Entry 7TYH (electron microscopy, 3.30 A resolution); this record covers chains P and R of the 7 polymer chains in the assembly.

[Chain P]
Molecule: Calcitonin
UniProtKB: P01258 (CALC_HUMAN); residues 1-32 here correspond to UniProt positions 85-116 (UniProt number = residue number + 84)
Sequence (33 residues; numbered 1 to 33; the number before each row is that of its first residue):
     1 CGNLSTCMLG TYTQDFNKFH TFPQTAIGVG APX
Sequence notes: amidation (33)
Modified residues: NH2 (amino group) at position 33
UniProt features mapped onto this chain:
  - modified residue: Pro32 (Proline amide)
Disulfide bonds: Cys1-Cys7

[Chain R]
Molecule: Calcitonin receptor
Organism: Homo sapiens
UniProtKB: P30988 (CALCR_HUMAN), isoform P30988-2; residues 25-474 here = UniProt positions 25-474
Sequence (501 residues; each row starts with the number of its first residue; numbers below 1 keep their minus sign (Met-7 is residue -7)):
    -7 MKTIIALSYI FCLVFADYKD DDDLEVLFQG PAAFSNQTYP TIEPKPFLYV VGRKKMMDAQ
    53 YKCYDRMQQL PAYQGEGPYC NRTWDGWLCW DDTPAGVLSY QFCPDYFPDF DPSEKVTKYC
   113 DEKGVWFKHP ENNRTWSNYT MCNAFTPEKL KNAYVLYYLA IVGHSLSIFT LVISLGIFVF
   173 FRSLGCQRVT LHKNMFLTYI LNSMIIIIHL VEVVPNGELV RRDPVSCKIL HFFHQYMMAC
   233 NYFWMLCEGI YLHTLIVVAV FTEKQRLRWY YLLGWGFPLV PTTIHAITRA VYFNDNCWLS
   293 VETHLLYIIH GPVMAALVVN FFFLLNIVRV LVTKMRETHE AESHMYLKAV KATMILVPLL
   353 GIQFVVFPWR PSNKMLGKIY DYVMHSLIHF QGFFVATIYC FCNNEVQTTV KRQWAQFKIQ
   413 WNQRWGRRPS NRSARAAAAA AEAGDIPIYI CHQELRNEPA NNQGEESAEI IPLNIIEQES
   473 SAPAGLEVLF QGPHHHHHHH H
Disordered / not traced: -7 to 36, 406-493
Sequence notes: expression tag (-7 to 24, 475-493); conflict Leu447 (Pro in P30988)
UniProt features mapped onto this chain:
  - glycosylation (N-linked (GlcNAc...) asparagine): Asn28, Asn73, Asn125, Asn130
  - natural variant: Leu447 (L447P: Probable protective factor against osteoporosis)
Disulfide bonds: Cys55-Cys81, Cys95-Cys134, Cys219-Cys289

[Chain P / chain R interface]
Residue-residue contacts (70; chain P residue first):
  Cys1(P) - Val293(R)
  Cys1(P) - Thr295(R)
  Cys1(P) - Leu298(R)  hydrophobic
  Cys1(P) - Tyr299(R)
  Gly2(P) - Trp361(R)
  Asn3(P) - Trp361(R)
  Asn3(P) - Arg362(R)  hydrogen bond (backbone-backbone)
  Leu4(P) - Pro360(R)
  Leu4(P) - Trp361(R)  hydrophobic
  Ser5(P) - Phe356(R)  hydrogen bond (side chain-backbone)
  Ser5(P) - Phe359(R)  hydrogen bond (side chain-backbone)
  Ser5(P) - Ile380(R)
  Thr6(P) - Tyr234(R)
  Thr6(P) - His302(R)  hydrogen bond
  Thr6(P) - Val305(R)
  Thr6(P) - Met306(R)
  Thr6(P) - Leu309(R)
  Cys7(P) - His302(R)
  Met8(P) - Tyr372(R)  hydrophobic
  Met8(P) - His377(R)
  Leu9(P) - Ile198(R)  hydrophobic
  Leu9(P) - His226(R)
  Gly10(P) - Val293(R)
  Tyr12(P) - Ala145(R)  hydrogen bond (side chain-backbone)
  Tyr12(P) - Leu148(R)
  Tyr12(P) - Tyr149(R)  hydrogen bond (side chain-backbone)
  Thr13(P) - His201(R)
  Thr13(P) - Val206(R)
  Thr13(P) - Leu291(R)
  Gln14(P) - Leu291(R)
  Gln14(P) - Ser292(R)
  Gln14(P) - Val293(R)
  Gln14(P) - Glu294(R)
  Phe16(P) - Ala145(R)
  Phe16(P) - Tyr146(R)  hydrophobic
  Phe16(P) - Tyr149(R)  hydrophobic
  Phe16(P) - Val206(R)  hydrophobic
  Asn17(P) - Val205(R)
  Asn17(P) - Val206(R)
  Asn17(P) - Val212(R)
  Asn17(P) - Leu291(R)
  Lys18(P) - Pro100(R)  hydrogen bond (side chain-backbone)
  Phe19(P) - Thr138(R)
  Phe19(P) - Leu142(R)  hydrophobic
  His20(P) - Tyr146(R)  hydrogen bond
  His20(P) - Pro207(R)
  Thr21(P) - Gly209(R)  hydrogen bond (side chain-backbone)
  Thr21(P) - Val212(R)
  Thr21(P) - Arg213(R)
  Phe22(P) - Tyr41(R)  hydrophobic
  Phe22(P) - Pro100(R)  hydrophobic
  Pro23(P) - Tyr41(R)
  Pro23(P) - Asp101(R)
  Gln24(P) - Asp101(R)
  Gln24(P) - Asn135(R)
  Thr25(P) - Phe99(R)
  Thr25(P) - Asp101(R)  hydrogen bond (backbone-side chain)
  Thr25(P) - Phe102(R)
  Ala26(P) - Trp79(R)
  Ile27(P) - Phe102(R)  hydrophobic
  Ile27(P) - Tyr131(R)
  Ile27(P) - Thr132(R)
  Ile27(P) - Asn135(R)
  Gly28(P) - Ser129(R)
  Pro32(P) - Asp77(R)
  Pro32(P) - Trp79(R)
  Pro32(P) - Tyr131(R)
  NH2_33(P) - Asp77(R)
  NH2_33(P) - Ser129(R)
  NH2_33(P) - Tyr131(R)
Also at the interface, not in a pair above, chain P (29 interface residues in all): Thr11
Also at the interface, not in a pair above, chain R (52 interface residues in all): Pro38, Leu40, Gly78, Met230, Met376, His381

[Overview]
The interface between chain P and chain R involves 29 residues on one side and 52 on the other, with 10
hydrogen bonds. Among the polar pairs are Ser5(P)-Phe356(R), Ser5(P)-Phe359(R) and Thr6(P)-His302(R).
Here chain P is Calcitonin and chain R is Calcitonin receptor (Homo sapiens). Entry 7TYH (Human Amylin2
Receptor in complex with Gs and human calcitonin peptide) was determined by electron microscopy (same
publication as 7TYF, 7TYI, 7TYL, 7TYN, 7TYO, 7TYW and 3 further entries).
